7Q5W - chains AAA and JJJ; structure by X-ray diffraction, 2.20 A resolution.

[Chain AAA]
Protein: Tyrosine-protein kinase SYK
Organism: Homo sapiens
Notes: EC 2.7.10.2
UniProt: P43405 (KSYK_HUMAN); residue numbers follow UniProt; this construct covers 6-269
Sequence (265 residues; numbered 5 to 269; the number before each row is that of its first residue):
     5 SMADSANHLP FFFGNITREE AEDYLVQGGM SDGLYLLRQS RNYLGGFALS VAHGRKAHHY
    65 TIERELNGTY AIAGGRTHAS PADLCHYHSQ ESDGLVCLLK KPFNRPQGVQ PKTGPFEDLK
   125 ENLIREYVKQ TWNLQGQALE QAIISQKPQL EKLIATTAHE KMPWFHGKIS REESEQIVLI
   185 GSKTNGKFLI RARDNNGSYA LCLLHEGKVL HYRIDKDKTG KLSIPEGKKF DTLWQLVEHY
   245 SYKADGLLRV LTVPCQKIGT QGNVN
Not modelled in the structure: 5-8, 263-269
Sequence notes: expression tag (5)

[Chain JJJ]
Protein: TYRO protein tyrosine kinase-binding protein
UniProt: O43914 (TYOBP_HUMAN); residue numbers follow UniProt; this construct covers 88-107
Sequence (20 residues; each row starts with the number of its first residue):
    88 ESPYQELQGQ RSDVYSDLNT
Not modelled in the structure: 88, 107
Modified residues: Tyr91 (O-phosphotyrosine; PTR); Tyr102 (O-phosphotyrosine; PTR)

[Chain AAA / chain JJJ interface]
Contacting residue pairs (44; chain AAA residue first):
  Arg22(AAA) - Asp100(JJJ)
  Arg22(AAA) - Val101(JJJ)  hydrogen bond (side chain-backbone)
  Arg22(AAA) - Tyr102(JJJ)
  Arg42(AAA) - Tyr102(JJJ)
  Asn46(AAA) - Tyr102(JJJ)
  His63(AAA) - Tyr102(JJJ)
  His63(AAA) - Ser103(JJJ)  hydrogen bond (backbone-backbone)
  Tyr64(AAA) - Ser103(JJJ)
  Tyr64(AAA) - Asp104(JJJ)
  Thr65(AAA) - Tyr102(JJJ)
  Ile76(AAA) - Leu105(JJJ)  hydrophobic
  Ala77(AAA) - Asp104(JJJ)
  Ala77(AAA) - Leu105(JJJ)  hydrogen bond (backbone-backbone)
  Ala77(AAA) - Asn106(JJJ)
  Gly78(AAA) - Asn106(JJJ)
  Gly79(AAA) - Leu105(JJJ)
  Asp97(AAA) - Leu105(JJJ)
  Gly98(AAA) - Leu105(JJJ)
  Leu99(AAA) - Leu105(JJJ)
  Arg175(AAA) - Pro90(JJJ)  hydrogen bond (side chain-backbone)
  Arg175(AAA) - Tyr91(JJJ)
  Arg195(AAA) - Tyr91(JJJ)
  Arg197(AAA) - Tyr91(JJJ)
  Leu214(AAA) - Gln92(JJJ)
  His215(AAA) - Tyr91(JJJ)
  His215(AAA) - Gln92(JJJ)  hydrogen bond (backbone-backbone)
  Tyr216(AAA) - Gln92(JJJ)
  Tyr216(AAA) - Glu93(JJJ)
  Arg217(AAA) - Tyr91(JJJ)
  Ile228(AAA) - Leu94(JJJ)  hydrophobic
  Pro229(AAA) - Leu94(JJJ)
  Glu230(AAA) - Leu94(JJJ)
  Glu230(AAA) - Arg98(JJJ)
  Gly231(AAA) - Leu94(JJJ)
  Lys232(AAA) - Asp100(JJJ)
  Lys232(AAA) - Tyr102(JJJ)
  Lys247(AAA) - Asp100(JJJ)  salt bridge
  Asp249(AAA) - Arg98(JJJ)  salt bridge
  Asp249(AAA) - Asp100(JJJ)
  Gly250(AAA) - Leu94(JJJ)
  Gly250(AAA) - Gln95(JJJ)  hydrogen bond (backbone-backbone)
  Gly250(AAA) - Arg98(JJJ)
  Leu251(AAA) - Leu94(JJJ)
  Leu252(AAA) - Gln95(JJJ)
Interface residues without a listed pair, chain AAA (34 interface residues in all): His62, His92, Lys212, His243
Interface residues without a listed pair, chain JJJ (15 interface residues in all): Ser99

[Overview]
Chain AAA and chain JJJ form an interface of 34 and 15 residues respectively, with 6 hydrogen bonds and 2 salt
bridges. Among the polar pairs are Lys247(AAA)-Asp100(JJJ), Asp249(AAA)-Arg98(JJJ) and Arg22(AAA)-Val101(JJJ).
Here chain AAA is Tyrosine-protein kinase SYK (Homo sapiens) and chain JJJ is TYRO protein tyrosine
kinase-binding protein. Entry 7Q5W (The tandem SH2 domains of SYK with a bound TYROBP diphospho-ITAM peptide)
was determined by X-ray diffraction together with 7Q5T, 7Q5U and 7Q63 from the same study.
